Entry 7A3Q (X-ray diffraction, 2.70 A resolution); this record covers chains A and B of the 6 polymer chains in the assembly.

Chain A (and B):
Molecule: Envelope protein E
From: Dengue virus 4
Notes: chain B of this document is another copy of the same molecule, construct and numbering; everything in this record applies to it too
UniProt: S5S2D1 (S5S2D1_9FLAV); residues 1-395 here correspond to UniProt positions 28-422 (UniProt number = residue number + 27)
Amino-acid sequence (395 residues; each row starts with the number of its first residue):
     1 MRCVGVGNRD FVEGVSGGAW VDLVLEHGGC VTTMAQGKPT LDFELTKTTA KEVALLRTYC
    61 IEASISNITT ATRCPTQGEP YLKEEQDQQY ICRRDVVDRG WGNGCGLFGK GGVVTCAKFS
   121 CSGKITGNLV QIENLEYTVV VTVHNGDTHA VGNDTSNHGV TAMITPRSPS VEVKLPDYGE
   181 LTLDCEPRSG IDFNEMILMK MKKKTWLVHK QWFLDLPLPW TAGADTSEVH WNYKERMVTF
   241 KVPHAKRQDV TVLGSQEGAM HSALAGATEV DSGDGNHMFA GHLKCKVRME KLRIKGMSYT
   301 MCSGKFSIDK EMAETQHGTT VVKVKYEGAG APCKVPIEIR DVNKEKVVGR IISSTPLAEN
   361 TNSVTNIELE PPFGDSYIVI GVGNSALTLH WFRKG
Disordered / not traced: 16-19, 146-158, 224-228, 395 (chain B: 17-20, 146-157, 224-227, 244-247, 272-276)
Disulfide bonds: Cys3-Cys30, Cys60-Cys121, Cys74-Cys105, Cys92-Cys116, Cys185-Cys285, Cys302-Cys333
Covalent attachments: N-acetylglucosamine (NAG) linked to Asn67
What the authors report for this chain:
  - post-translational modification sites: Asn67

Interface between chain A and chain B:
Pairs across the interface - 54 pairs, chain A then chain B:
  Val4(A) - Phe108(B)  hydrophobic
  Gly5(A) - Asp98(B)
  Gly5(A) - Phe108(B)
  Gly7(A) - Asp98(B)  hydrogen bond (backbone-side chain)
  Asp98(A) - Gly5(B)
  Asp98(A) - Gly7(B)
  Asp98(A) - Gln316(B)  hydrogen bond
  Trp101(A) - Lys310(B)
  Trp101(A) - Glu311(B)
  Trp101(A) - Val321(B)
  Trp101(A) - Val322(B)
  Trp101(A) - Lys323(B)
  Trp101(A) - Asn366(B)
  Gly106(A) - Ala313(B)
  Phe108(A) - Val4(B)
  Phe108(A) - Gly5(B)
  Phe108(A) - Ala313(B)  hydrophobic
  Phe108(A) - Glu314(B)
  Phe108(A) - Val321(B)  hydrophobic
  Gly109(A) - Gln316(B)
  Lys204(A) - Thr251(B)
  Lys204(A) - Val252(B)
  Lys246(A) - Asp271(B)  salt bridge
  Gln248(A) - Glu269(B)
  Thr251(A) - Lys204(B)
  Gly254(A) - Glu257(B)
  Gly254(A) - His261(B)
  Ser255(A) - Ser255(B)
  Ser255(A) - Glu257(B)
  Ser255(A) - Gly258(B)  hydrogen bond (backbone-backbone)
  Gln256(A) - Gly258(B)
  Glu257(A) - Gly254(B)
  Gly258(A) - Leu253(B)
  Gly258(A) - Gly254(B)
  Gly258(A) - Ser255(B)  hydrogen bond (backbone-backbone)
  Gly258(A) - Gln256(B)
  His261(A) - Leu253(B)  hydrogen bond (side chain-backbone)
  Glu269(A) - Pro243(B)
  Val270(A) - Pro243(B)
  Asp271(A) - Pro243(B)
  Lys310(A) - Trp101(B)
  Glu311(A) - Trp101(B)
  Ala313(A) - Gly106(B)
  Ala313(A) - Phe108(B)  hydrophobic
  Glu314(A) - Phe108(B)
  Thr315(A) - Phe108(B)
  Gln316(A) - Asp98(B)  hydrogen bond
  Gln316(A) - Gly109(B)
  Gln316(A) - Lys110(B)
  Val321(A) - Trp101(B)
  Val321(A) - Phe108(B)  hydrophobic
  Val322(A) - Trp101(B)  hydrophobic
  Lys323(A) - Trp101(B)
  Asn366(A) - Trp101(B)
Also at the interface, not in a pair above, chain A (36 interface residues in all): Val6, Arg99, Lys110, Leu253, Ala259
Also at the interface, not in a pair above, chain B (35 interface residues in all): Met1, Arg99, Ala259, Thr315

In short:
36 residues of chain A face 35 of chain B across their interface; the contacts include 6 hydrogen bonds and 1
salt bridge. Polar contacts include Lys246(A)-Asp271(B), Gly7(A)-Asp98(B) and Asp98(A)-Gln316(B). Covalently
linked N-acetylglucosamine: at Asn67(A). From the paper: a modification site at Asn67(A).
Both chains are Envelope protein E (Dengue virus 4). Entry 7A3Q (Crystal structure of dengue 4 virus envelope
glycoprotein in complex with the scFv fragment of the ...) was determined by X-ray diffraction (same
publication as 7A3N, 7A3O, 7A3P and 7A3U).
